7C7X - chains D and F of the 6 polymer chains in the assembly; structure by X-ray diffraction, 3.00 A resolution.

# Chain D
Protein: Histone H2B.1
Source organism: Arabidopsis thaliana
Reference sequence: Q9LQQ4 (H2B1_ARATH); residues 51-148 here = UniProt positions 51-148
Sequence (98 residues; numbered 51 to 148; the number before each row is that of its first residue):
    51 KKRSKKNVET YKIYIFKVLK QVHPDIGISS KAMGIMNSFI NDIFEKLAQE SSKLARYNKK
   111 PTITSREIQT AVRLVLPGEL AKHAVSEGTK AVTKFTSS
Not modelled in the structure: 51-57, 148
UniProt features mapped onto this chain:
  - cross-link: Lys144 (Glycyl lysine isopeptide (Lys-Gly) (interchain with G-Cter in ubiquitin))

# Chain F
Protein: NAP1-related protein 1
Source organism: Arabidopsis thaliana
Reference sequence: Q9CA59 (NRP1_ARATH); numbering as in UniProt (aligned over 19-256)
Sequence (239 residues; numbered 18 to 256; the number before each row is that of its first residue):
    18 SNLEQIDAEL VLSIEKLQEI QDDLEKINEK ASDEVLEVEQ KYNVIRKPVY DKRNEVIQSI
    78 PGFWMTAFLS HPALGDLLTE EDQKIFKYLN SLEVEDAKDV KSGYSITFHF TSNPFFEDAK
   138 LTKTFTFLEE GTTKITATPI KWKEGKGLPN GVNHDDKKGN KRALPEESFF TWFTDAQHKE
   198 DAGDEIHDEV ADIIKEDLWS NPLTYFNNDA DEEDFDGDDD GDEEGEEDDD DEEEEDGEE
Not modelled in the structure: 18-20, 146, 162-186, 192-203, 225-256
Differences from the reference sequence: expression tag (18)
From the paper describing this entry:
  - mutagenesis - E36A/D39A/D40A/K43A, K115A/D116A/K118A, E213A/D214A: abolished binding to H2A-H2B
  - mutagenesis - E36A/D39A/D40A/K43A: decreased growth
  - mutagenesis - E146A/E147A/K151A: decreased binding to H2A-H2B
  - mutagenesis - K104A/Y105A: unchanged binding to H2A-H2B

# Interface between chain D and chain F
Contacting residue pairs (13):
  Glu59(D) with Asp39(F); Lys43(F), salt bridge
  Thr60(D) with Glu32(F), hydrogen bond; Glu36(F); Asp39(F)
  Lys62(D) with Glu32(F)
  Ile63(D) with Leu29(F); Glu32(F); Lys33(F); Glu36(F)
  Tyr64(D) with Glu36(F), hydrogen bond
  Phe66(D) with Ala25(F), hydrophobic; Leu29(F), hydrophobic
Interface residues without a listed pair, chain D (7 interface residues in all): Lys67
Interface residues without a listed pair, chain F (8 interface residues in all): Gln35

# Overview
Chain D and chain F form an interface of 7 and 8 residues respectively, with 2 hydrogen bonds and 1 salt
bridge. Among the polar pairs are Glu59(D)-Lys43(F), Thr60(D)-Glu32(F) and Tyr64(D)-Glu36(F). From the paper:
E36A/D39A/D40A/K43A, K115A/D116A/K118A and E213A/D214A of chain F abolish binding to H2A-H2B;
E36A/D39A/D40A/K43A of chain F reduce growth.
Chain D is Histone H2B.1 and chain F is NAP1-related protein 1, both from Arabidopsis thaliana; the structure,
Structural insights into nucleosome reorganization by NAP1-RELATED PROTEIN 1 (NRP1), was determined by X-ray
diffraction, deposited together with 7BP2, 7BP4, 7BP5 and 7BP6.
